6TIZ - chains C and E of the 5 polymer chains in the assembly; structure by X-ray diffraction, 2.20 A resolution.

== Chain C ==
Molecule: Tubulin alpha-1 chain
Source organism: Drosophila melanogaster
Reference sequence: P06603 (TBA1_DROME); residues 1-450 here = UniProt positions 1-450
Chain sequence (450 residues; row label = number of the first residue in the row):
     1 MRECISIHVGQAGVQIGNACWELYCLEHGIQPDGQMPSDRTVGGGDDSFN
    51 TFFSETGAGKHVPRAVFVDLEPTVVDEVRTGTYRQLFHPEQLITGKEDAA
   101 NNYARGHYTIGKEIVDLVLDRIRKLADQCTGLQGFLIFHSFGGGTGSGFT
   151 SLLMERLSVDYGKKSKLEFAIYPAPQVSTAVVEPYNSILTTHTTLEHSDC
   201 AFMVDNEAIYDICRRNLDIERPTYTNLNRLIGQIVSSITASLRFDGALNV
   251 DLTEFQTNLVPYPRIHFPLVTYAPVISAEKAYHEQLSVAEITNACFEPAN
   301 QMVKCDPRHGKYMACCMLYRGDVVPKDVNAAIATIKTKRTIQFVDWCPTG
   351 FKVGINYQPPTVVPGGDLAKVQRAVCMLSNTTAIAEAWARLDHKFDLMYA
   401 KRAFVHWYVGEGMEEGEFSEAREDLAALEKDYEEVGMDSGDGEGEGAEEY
Not modelled in the structure: 38-44, 283-284, 440-450
Sequence notes: engineered mutation Arg-40 (Lys in P06603)
Residues lining bound ligands: GTP (guanosine-5'-triphosphate): Gly-10, Gln-11, Ala-12, Gln-15, Ile-16, Asp-69, Asp-98, Ala-99, Ala-100, Asn-101, Ser-140, Gly-142, Gly-143, Gly-144, Thr-145, Gly-146, Ile-171, Pro-173, Val-177, Ser-178, Thr-179, Glu-183, Asn-206, Tyr-224, Leu-227, Asn-228, Ile-231
Swiss-Prot annotation at these positions:
  - active site: Glu-254
  - binding site (GTP): Gln-11, Glu-71, Ser-140, Gly-144, Thr-145, Thr-179, Asn-206, Asn-228
  - binding site (Mg(2+)): Glu-71
  - site: Tyr-450 (Involved in polymerization)

== Chain E ==
Molecule: Stathmin-4
Source organism: Rattus norvegicus
Reference sequence: P63043 (STMN4_RAT); residues 4-145 here correspond to UniProt positions 48-189 (UniProt number = residue number + 44)
Chain sequence (143 residues; each row starts with the number of its first residue):
     3 MADMEVIELNKATSGQSWEVILKPPSFDGVPEFNASLPRRRDPSLEEIQK
    53 KLEAAEERRKYQEAELLKHLAEKREHEREVIQKAIEENNNFIKMAKEKLA
   103 QKMESNKENREAHLAAMLERLQEKDKHAEEVRKNKELKEEASR
Not modelled in the structure: 3-4, 32-43
Sequence notes: initiating methionine (3); engineered mutation Ala-4 (Ser48 in P63043), Ala-14 (Cys58 in P63043), Trp-20 (Phe64 in P63043)
Swiss-Prot annotation at these positions:
  - modified residue: Ser-46 (Phosphoserine)

== Interface between chain C and chain E ==
Residue-residue contacts - 32 pairs, chain C then chain E:
  His-107(C) / Lys-104(E)
  His-107(C) / Met-105(E)
  Tyr-108(C) / Lys-104(E)
  Tyr-108(C) / Met-105(E)  hydrophobic
  Tyr-108(C) / Asn-108(E)
  Thr-109(C) / Arg-112(E)
  Lys-112(C) / Met-105(E)
  Glu-155(C) / Leu-101(E)
  Glu-155(C) / Lys-104(E)  salt bridge
  Arg-156(C) / Leu-101(E)
  Ser-158(C) / Phe-93(E)
  Ser-158(C) / Ile-94(E)
  Val-159(C) / Ile-94(E)
  Val-159(C) / Ala-97(E)
  Val-159(C) / Lys-98(E)
  Gly-162(C) / Asn-90(E)
  Gly-162(C) / Phe-93(E)
  Gly-162(C) / Ile-94(E)
  Lys-163(C) / Glu-89(E)
  Lys-163(C) / Asn-90(E)  hydrogen bond (backbone-side chain)
  Lys-163(C) / Phe-93(E)
  Thr-193(C) / Lys-104(E)
  His-197(C) / Phe-93(E)
  Val-409(C) / His-115(E)  hydrogen bond (backbone-side chain)
  Gly-410(C) / Arg-112(E)
  Glu-411(C) / Asn-108(E)  hydrogen bond (backbone-side chain)
  Glu-411(C) / Arg-112(E)  salt bridge
  Gly-412(C) / Asn-108(E)  hydrogen bond (backbone-side chain)
  Gly-412(C) / Asn-111(E)  hydrogen bond (backbone-side chain)
  Gly-412(C) / Arg-112(E)
  Met-413(C) / Asn-108(E)
  Glu-414(C) / Asn-111(E)
Also at the interface, not in a pair above, chain C (22 interface residues in all): Tyr-103, Leu-152, Glu-196, Glu-417
Also at the interface, not in a pair above, chain E (14 interface residues in all): Lys-100

== Overview ==
22 residues of chain C and 14 residues of chain E are in contact, with 5 hydrogen bonds and 2 salt bridges.
Among the polar pairs are Glu-155(C)/Lys-104(E), Glu-411(C)/Arg-112(E) and Lys-163(C)/Asn-90(E). Chain C binds
GTP.
Chain C is Tubulin alpha-1 chain (Drosophila melanogaster) and chain E is Stathmin-4 (Rattus norvegicus); the
structure, Drosophila GDP-tubulin Y222F mutant, was determined by X-ray diffraction (same publication as 6TIS,
6TIU and 6TIY).
